Entry 5V7Q (electron microscopy, 3.70 A resolution); this record covers chains A and L of the 31 polymer chains in the assembly.

Chain A:
Molecule: 23S rRNA
From: Mycobacterium tuberculosis
Sequence (3138 nucleotides; row label = number of the first residue in the row):
     1 UUGUAAGUGU CUAAGGGCGC AUGGUGGAUG CCUUGGCAUC GAGAGCCGAU GAAGGACGUG
    61 GGAGGCUGCG AUAUGCCUCG GGGAGCUGUC AACCGAGCGU GGAUCCGAGG AUUUCCGAAU
   121 GGGGAAACCC AGCACGAGUG AUGUCGUGCU ACCCGCAUCU GAAUAUAUAG GGUGCGGGAG
   181 GGAACGCGGG GAAGUGAAAC AUCUCAGUAC CCGUAGGAGG AGAAAACAAU UGUGAUUCCG
   241 CAAGUAGUGG CGAGCGAACG CGGAACAGGC UAAACCGCAC GCAUGGGUAA CCGGGUAGGG
   301 GUUGUGUGUG CGGGGUUGUG GGAGGAUAUG UCUCAGCGCU ACCCGGCUGA GAGGCAGUCA
   361 GAAAGUGUCG UGGUUAGCGG AAGUGGCCUG GGAUGGUCUG CCGUAGACGG UGAGAGCCCG
   421 GUACGCGAAA ACCCGGCACC UGCCUAGUAU CAAUUCCCGA GUAGCAGCGG GCCCGUGGAA
   481 UCCGCUGUGA AUCCGCCGGG ACCACCCGGU AAGCCUAAAU ACUCCUCGAU GACCGAUAGC
   541 GGAUUAGUAC CGUGAGGGAA UGGUGAAAAG UACCCCGGGA GGGGAGUGAA AGAGUACCUG
   601 AAACCGUGUG CCUACAAUCC GUCAGAGCCU CCUUUUCCUC UCCGGAGGAG GGUGGUGAUG
   661 GCGUGCCUUU UGAAGAAUGA GCCUGCGAGU CAGGGACAUG UCGCAAGGUU AACCCGUGUG
   721 GGGUAGCCGC AGCGAAAGCG AGUCUGAAUA GGGCGACCCA CACGCGCAUA CGCGCGUGUG
   781 AAUAGUGGCG UGUUCUGGAC CCGAAGCGGA GUGAUCUACC CAUGGCCAGG GUGAAGCGCG
   841 GGUAAGACCG CGUGGAGGCC CGAACCCACU UAGGUUGAAG ACUGAGGGGA UGAGCUGUGG
   901 GUAGGGGUGA AAGGCCAAUC AAACUCCGUG AUAGCUGGUU CUCCCCGAAA UGCAUUUAGG
   961 UGCAGCGUUG CGUGGUUCAC CGCGGAGGUA GAGCUACUGG AUGGCCGAUG GGCCCUACUA
  1021 GGUUACUGAC GUCAGCCAAA CUCCGAAUGC CGUGGUGUAA AGCGUGGCAG UGAGACGGCG
  1081 GGGGAUAAGC UCCGUACGUC GAAAGGGAAA CAGCCCAGAU CGCCGGCUAA GGCCCCCAAG
  1141 CGUGUGCUAA GUGGGAAAGG AUGUGCAGUC GCAAAGACAA CCAGGAGGUU GGCUUAGAAG
  1201 CAGCCACCCU UGAAAGAGUG CGUAAUAGCU CACUGGUCAA GUGAUUGUGC GCCGAUAAUG
  1261 UAGCGGGGCU CAAGCACACC GCCGAAGCCG CGGCACAUCC ACCUUGUGGU GGGUGUGGGU
  1321 AGGGGAGCGU CCCUCAUUCA GCGAAGCCAC CGGGUGACCG GUGGUGGAGG GUGGGGGAGU
  1381 GAGAAUGCAG GCAUGAGUAG CGACAAGGCA AGUGAGAACC UUGCCCGCCG AAAGACCAAG
  1441 GGUUCCUGGG CCAGGCCAGU CCGCCCAGGG UGAGUCGGGA CCUAAGGCGA GGCCGACAGG
  1501 CGUAGUCGAU GGACAACGGG UUGAUAUUCC CGUACCCGUG UGUGGGCGCC CGUGACGAAU
  1561 CAGCGGUACU AACCACCCAA AACCGGAUCG AUCACUCCCC UUCGGGGGUG UGGAGUUCUG
  1621 GGGCUGCGUG GGAACUUCGC UGGUAGUAGU CAAGCGAAGG GGUGACGCAG GAAGGUAGCC
  1681 GUACCAGUCA GUGGUAACAC UGGGGCAAGC CGGUAGGGAG AGCGAUAGGC AAAUCCGUCG
  1741 CUCACUAAUC CUGAGAGGUG ACGCAUAGCC GGUUGAGGCG AAUUCGGUGA UCCUCUGCUG
  1801 CCAAGAAAAG CCUCUAGCGA GCACACACAC GGCCCGUACC CCAAACCGAC ACAGGUGGUC
  1861 AGGUAGAGCA UACCAAGGCG UACGAGAUAA CUAUGGUUAA GGAACUCGGC AAAAUGCCCC
  1921 CGUAACUUCG GGAGAAGGGG GACCGGAAUA UCGUGAACAC CCUUGCGGUG GGAGCGGGAU
  1981 CCGGUCGCAG AAACCAGUGA GGAGCGACUG UUUACUAAAA ACACAGGUCC GUGCGAAGUC
  2041 GCAAGACGAU GUAUACGGAC UGACGCCUGC CCGGUGCUGG AAGGUUAAGA GGACCCGUUA
  2101 ACCCGCAAGG GUGAAGCGGA GAAUUUAAGC CCCAGUAAAC GGCGGUGGUA ACUAUAACCA
  2161 UCCUAAGGUA GCGAAAUUCC UUGUCGGGUA AGUUCCGACC UGCACGAAUG GCGUAACGAC
  2221 UUCUCAACUG UCUCAACCAU AGACUCGGCG AAAUUGCACU ACGAGUAAAG AUGCUCGUUA
  2281 CGCGCGGCAG GACGAAAAGA CCCCGGGACC UUCACUACAA CUUGGUAUUG AUGUUCGGUA
  2341 CGGUUUGUGU AGGAUAGGUG GGAGACUGUG AAACCUCGAC GCCAGUUGGG GCGGAGUCGU
  2401 UGUUGAAAUA CCACUCUGAU CGUAUUGGGC AUCUAACCUC GAACCCUGAA UCGGGUUUAG
  2461 GGACAGUGCC UGGCGGGUAG UUUAACUGGG GCGGUUGCCU CCUAAAAUGU AACGGAGGCG
  2521 CCCAAAGGUU CCCUCAACCU GGACGGCAAU CAGGUGGCGA GUGUAAAUGC ACAAGGGAGC
  2581 UUGACUGCGA GACUUACAAG UCAAGCAGGG ACGAAAGUCG GGAUUAGUGA UCCGGCACCC
  2641 CCGAGUGGAA GGGGUGUCGC UCAACGGAUA AAAGGUACCC CGGGGAUAAC AGGCUGAUCU
  2701 UCCCCAAGAG UCCAUAUCGA CGGGAUGGUU UGGCACCUCG AUGUCGGCUC GUCGCAUCCU
  2761 GGGGCUGGAG CAGGUCCCAA GGGUUGGGCU GUUCGCCCAU UAAAGCGGCA CGCGAGCUGG
  2821 GUUUAGAACG UCGUGAGACA GUUCGGUCUC UAUCCGCCGC GCGCGUCAGA AACUUGAGGA
  2881 AACCUGUCCC UAGUACGAGA GGACCGGGAC GGACGAACCU CUGGUGCACC AGUUGUCCCG
  2941 CCAGGGGCAC CGCUGGAUAG CCACGUUCGG UCAGGAUAAC CGCUGAAAGC AUCUAAGCGG
  3001 GAAACCUUCU CCAAGAUCAG GUUUCUCACC CACUUGGUGG GAUAAGGCCC CCCGCAGAAC
  3061 ACGGGUUCAA UAGGUCAGAC CUGGAAGCUC AGUAAUGGGU GUAGGGAACU GGUGCUAACC
  3121 GGCCGAAAAC UUACAACA
Unresolved in the structure: 1-4, 1013-1022, 3133-3138
Residues lining bound ligands: Llinezolid-114 (917; N-({(5S)-2-oxo-3-[4-(1,3-thiazol-5-yl)phenyl]-1,3-oxazolidin-5-yl}methyl)acetamide): G2299, A2300, A2689, C2690, A2741, U2742, G2743, U2744, U2823
Reported in the primary citation:
  - contacts within the chain: A1591-G2079, A1591-C2132
  - binding site for Llinezolid-114: U2744

Chain L:
Name: 50S ribosomal protein L15
From: Mycobacterium tuberculosis
UniProt: A0A0T7M0A0 (A0A0T7M0A0_MYCTX); numbering as in UniProt (aligned over 1-146)
Amino-acid sequence (146 residues; row label = number of the first residue in the row):
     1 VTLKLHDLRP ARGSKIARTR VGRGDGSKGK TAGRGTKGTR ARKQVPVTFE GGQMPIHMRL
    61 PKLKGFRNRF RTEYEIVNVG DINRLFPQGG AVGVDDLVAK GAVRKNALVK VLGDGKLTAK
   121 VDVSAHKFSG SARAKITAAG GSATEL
Unresolved in the structure: 1-3, 146
Sequence notes: conflict Val1 (Met in A0A0T7M0A0)

Chain A / chain L interface:
Residue-residue contacts - 158 pairs, chain A then chain L:
  A198(A) - Phe49(L)  base contact
  A246(A) - Arg67(L)  phosphate contact
  A246(A) - Arg69(L)  hydrogen bond to the base
  G247(A) - Arg67(L)  phosphate contact
  G252(A) - His57(L)  phosphate contact
  G252(A) - Met58(L)  phosphate contact
  U668(A) - Lys30(L)  phosphate contact
  U669(A) - Lys37(L)  sugar contact
  U670(A) - Lys37(L)  phosphate contact
  G689(A) - Val21(L)  sugar contact
  G689(A) - Arg23(L)  salt bridge to the phosphate
  G689(A) - Thr31(L)  base contact
  G689(A) - Ala32(L)  base contact
  G689(A) - Arg34(L)  base contact
  U690(A) - Arg18(L)  hydrogen bond to the phosphate
  C691(A) - Arg18(L)  salt bridge to the phosphate
  G700(A) - Gly13(L)  sugar contact
  U701(A) - Ala11(L)  sugar contact
  G707(A) - Lys100(L)  phosphate contact
  G707(A) - Gly101(L)  phosphate contact
  U724(A) - Lys105(L)  sugar contact
  A725(A) - Lys105(L)  salt bridge to the phosphate
  C728(A) - Arg104(L)  base contact
  G729(A) - Arg104(L)  hydrogen bond to the base
  C730(A) - Glu75(L)  hydrogen bond to the base
  C730(A) - Arg104(L)  base contact
  A731(A) - Ile76(L)  sugar contact
  A731(A) - Leu112(L)  base contact
  C733(A) - Arg71(L)  base contact
  G734(A) - Arg71(L)  base contact
  A735(A) - Lys64(L)  salt bridge to the phosphate
  A735(A) - Gly65(L)  sugar contact
  A735(A) - Phe66(L)  hydrogen bond to the sugar
  A736(A) - Phe66(L)  sugar contact
  A736(A) - Asn68(L)  phosphate contact
  A737(A) - Asn68(L)  sugar contact
  A737(A) - Arg71(L)  salt bridge to the phosphate
  G738(A) - Arg71(L)  hydrogen bond to the base
  C739(A) - Lys110(L)  hydrogen bond to the base
  G740(A) - Ile76(L)  base contact
  G740(A) - Lys110(L)  base contact
  G740(A) - Val111(L)  hydrogen bond to the base
  G740(A) - Leu112(L)  base contact
  G740(A) - Ser129(L)  phosphate contact
  G740(A) - Gly130(L)  hydrogen bond to the phosphate
  G740(A) - Ser131(L)  hydrogen bond to the phosphate
  A741(A) - Leu112(L)  phosphate contact
  A741(A) - Gly113(L)  hydrogen bond to the phosphate
  A741(A) - Asp114(L)  base contact
  A741(A) - Ser131(L)  hydrogen bond to the phosphate
  G776(A) - Lys116(L)  phosphate contact
  C789(A) - Lys15(L)  sugar contact
  G790(A) - Lys15(L)  sugar contact
  G790(A) - Ile16(L)  hydrogen bond to the sugar
  U791(A) - Ile16(L)  sugar contact
  U791(A) - Arg18(L)  salt bridge to the phosphate
  G792(A) - Arg18(L)  phosphate contact
  G792(A) - Thr19(L)  hydrogen bond to the phosphate
  U794(A) - Gln44(L)  phosphate contact
  C795(A) - Gln44(L)  phosphate contact
  C795(A) - Val45(L)  phosphate contact
  C800(A) - Arg34(L)  salt bridge to the phosphate
  C800(A) - Ala41(L)  hydrogen bond to the base
  C800(A) - Arg42(L)  phosphate contact
  A933(A) - Lys43(L)  salt bridge to the phosphate
  G934(A) - Thr39(L)  hydrogen bond to the sugar
  G934(A) - Lys43(L)  salt bridge to the phosphate
  C935(A) - Lys37(L)  phosphate contact
  C935(A) - Gly38(L)  phosphate contact
  C935(A) - Thr39(L)  hydrogen bond to the phosphate
  C935(A) - Arg42(L)  base contact
  U936(A) - Lys37(L)  phosphate contact
  U936(A) - Arg42(L)  hydrogen bond to the base
  G937(A) - Lys37(L)  salt bridge to the phosphate
  G937(A) - Arg42(L)  hydrogen bond to the base
  U939(A) - Gly22(L)  phosphate contact
  U939(A) - Lys30(L)  hydrogen bond to the base
  U939(A) - Thr31(L)  base contact
  U940(A) - Gly22(L)  phosphate contact
  U940(A) - Arg23(L)  hydrogen bond to the base
  U940(A) - Gly24(L)  hydrogen bond to the phosphate
  U940(A) - Gly29(L)  phosphate contact
  U940(A) - Lys30(L)  phosphate contact
  C941(A) - Arg20(L)  base contact
  C941(A) - Arg23(L)  base contact
  U942(A) - Gly24(L)  phosphate contact
  U942(A) - Asp25(L)  hydrogen bond to the phosphate
  U942(A) - Gly26(L)  hydrogen bond to the phosphate
  U942(A) - Ser27(L)  base contact
  C943(A) - Gly26(L)  hydrogen bond to the base
  A954(A) - Gln53(L)  hydrogen bond to the sugar
  U955(A) - Gly51(L)  base contact
  U955(A) - Gly52(L)  sugar contact
  U955(A) - Gln53(L)  hydrogen bond to the sugar
  G960(A) - Gly38(L)  phosphate contact
  G960(A) - Thr39(L)  hydrogen bond to the sugar
  G960(A) - Gly51(L)  hydrogen bond to the base
  U961(A) - Gly38(L)  phosphate contact
  U961(A) - Thr39(L)  phosphate contact
  U961(A) - Arg40(L)  phosphate contact
  U961(A) - Glu50(L)  base contact
  U961(A) - Gly51(L)  base contact
  G962(A) - Arg40(L)  salt bridge to the phosphate
  G962(A) - Phe49(L)  sugar contact
  G962(A) - Glu50(L)  sugar contact
  G962(A) - Gln53(L)  base contact
  A1069(A) - Gly33(L)  hydrogen bond to the sugar
  G1070(A) - Gly33(L)  sugar contact
  G1070(A) - Gly35(L)  phosphate contact
  G1070(A) - Arg40(L)  phosphate contact
  U1071(A) - Gly35(L)  phosphate contact
  U1071(A) - Thr36(L)  hydrogen bond to the phosphate
  A1321(A) - Thr31(L)  hydrogen bond to the phosphate
  A1321(A) - Gly35(L)  hydrogen bond to the sugar
  G1322(A) - Thr31(L)  hydrogen bond to the phosphate
  G1322(A) - Ala32(L)  hydrogen bond to the phosphate
  G1322(A) - Gly33(L)  hydrogen bond to the phosphate
  G1323(A) - Lys28(L)  salt bridge to the phosphate
  C1335(A) - Leu5(L)  sugar contact
  C1335(A) - His6(L)  base contact
  G1373(A) - His6(L)  base contact
  G1374(A) - Leu5(L)  hydrogen bond to the base
  G1374(A) - His6(L)  sugar contact
  G1374(A) - Leu8(L)  sugar contact
  G1374(A) - Arg9(L)  sugar contact
  G1375(A) - Arg9(L)  salt bridge to the phosphate
  G1375(A) - Pro10(L)  phosphate contact
  G1376(A) - Lys15(L)  phosphate contact
  A1378(A) - Arg18(L)  salt bridge to the phosphate
  U1380(A) - Arg20(L)  base contact
  U1380(A) - Arg23(L)  salt bridge to the phosphate
  G1381(A) - Arg20(L)  hydrogen bond to the base
  G1381(A) - Arg23(L)  salt bridge to the phosphate
  A2596(A) - Gln53(L)  base contact
  A2598(A) - Arg59(L)  sugar contact
  A2630(A) - Met54(L)  base contact
  A2630(A) - Arg59(L)  hydrogen bond to the sugar
  U2631(A) - Met58(L)  hydrogen bond to the sugar
  U2631(A) - Arg59(L)  sugar contact
  U2631(A) - Leu60(L)  sugar contact
  U2631(A) - Pro61(L)  phosphate contact
  U2631(A) - Lys62(L)  phosphate contact
  C2632(A) - Pro61(L)  phosphate contact
  C2632(A) - Lys62(L)  hydrogen bond to the phosphate
  C2633(A) - Lys62(L)  salt bridge to the phosphate
  C2642(A) - Asn68(L)  sugar contact
  A2644(A) - Arg69(L)  hydrogen bond to the base
  A2644(A) - Phe70(L)  sugar contact
  G2652(A) - Phe66(L)  base contact
  G2653(A) - Gly65(L)  hydrogen bond to the phosphate
  G2653(A) - Phe66(L)  sugar contact
  G2654(A) - Lys64(L)  phosphate contact
  G2654(A) - Gly65(L)  hydrogen bond to the phosphate
  U2655(A) - Lys64(L)  salt bridge to the phosphate
  G2666(A) - Gln53(L)  sugar contact
  G2666(A) - Met54(L)  sugar contact
  G2666(A) - Arg59(L)  hydrogen bond to the base
  G2667(A) - Met54(L)  base contact
Interface residues without a listed pair, chain A (96 interface residues in all): C251, A253, C667, C702, A706, G732, C757, C801, U932, G1324, C1328, G1329, A1336, G1377, C2597, C2641, A2668
Interface residues without a listed pair, chain L (80 interface residues in all): Lys4, Arg12, Ser14, Ala17, Thr48, Ile56, Arg84, Ala102

Overview:
96 residues of chain A face 80 of chain L across their interface; the contacts include 45 hydrogen bonds and
18 salt bridges. Polar contacts include A246(A)-Arg69(L), G729(A)-Arg104(L) and C730(A)-Glu75(L). Bound to
chain A: Llinezolid-114. From the paper: a binding site for Llinezolid-114 at U2744(A); contacts within the
chain involving G2079(A), A1591(A) and C2132(A).
Here chain A is 23S rRNA and chain L is 50S ribosomal protein L15, both from Mycobacterium tuberculosis. Entry
5V7Q (Cryo-EM structure of the large ribosomal subunit from Mycobacterium tuberculosis bound with a potent
linezolid analog) was determined by electron microscopy, deposited together with 5V93.
